Entry 7FMC (X-ray diffraction, 1.51 A resolution); this record covers chains A and B.

Chain A:
Molecule: Pre-mRNA-splicing factor 8
Source organism: Saccharomyces cerevisiae S288C
UniProtKB: P33334 (PRP8_YEAST); numbering as in UniProt (aligned over 1836-2090)
Sequence (258 residues; numbered 1833 to 2090; the number before each row is that of its first residue):
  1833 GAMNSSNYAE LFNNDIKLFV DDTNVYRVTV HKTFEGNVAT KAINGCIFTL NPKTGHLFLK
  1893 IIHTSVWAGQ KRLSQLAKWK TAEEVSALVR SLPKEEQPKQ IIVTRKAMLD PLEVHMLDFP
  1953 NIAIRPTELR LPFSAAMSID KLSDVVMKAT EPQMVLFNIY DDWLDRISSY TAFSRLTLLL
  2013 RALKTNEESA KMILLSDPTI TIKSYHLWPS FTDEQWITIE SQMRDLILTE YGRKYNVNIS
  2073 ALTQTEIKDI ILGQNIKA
Not modelled in the structure: 2070-2090
Differences from the reference sequence: expression tag (1833-1835)
UniProt features mapped onto this chain:
  - mutagenesis: Asp1853 (D1853A: Alters protein folding. Severely impaired growth. Strongly reduced growth at 35 degrees Celsius; when associated with A-1854; D1853N: Reduced growth at 30 degrees Celsius ...), Asp1854 (D1854A: Reduced growth at 30 degrees Celsius. Strongly reduced growth at 16 degrees Celsius. Strongly reduced growth at 35 degrees Celsius; when associated with A-1853 ...), Thr1855 (T1855A: Reduced growth at 30 degrees Celsius. Strongly reduced growth at 16 degrees Celsius), Thr1936 (T1936A: Reduced growth at 30 degrees Celsius. Strongly reduced growth at 16 degrees Celsius), Arg1937 (R1937K: Severely impaired growth. Reduced growth at 30 degrees Celsius. Strongly reduced growth at 16 degrees Celsius)

Chain B:
Molecule: A1 cistron-splicing factor AAR2
Source organism: Saccharomyces cerevisiae S288C
UniProtKB: P32357 (AAR2_YEAST); aligned to UniProt positions 1-317 over residues 1-317
Sequence (308 residues; numbered -3 to 317; 13 numbers in that range are skipped by the numbering (no residue carries them; nothing is unmodelled there); the number before each row is that of its first residue; numbers below 1 keep their minus sign (Gly-3 is residue -3)):
    -3 GAMAMNTVPF TSAPIEVTIG IDQYSFNVKE NQPFHGIKDI PIGHVHVIHF QHADNSSMRY
    57 GYWFDCRMGN FYIQYDPKDG LYKMMEERDG AKFENIVHNF KERQMMVSYP KIDEDDTWYN
   117 LTEFVQMDKI RKIVRKDENQ FSYVDSSMTT VQENEL
   166 SSSSSDPAHS LNYTVINFKS REAIRPGHEM EDFLDKSYYL NTVMLQGIFK NSSNYFGELQ
   226 FAFLNAMFFG NYGSSLQWHA MIELICSSAT VPKHMLDKLD EILYYQIKTL PEQYSDILLN
   286 ERVWNICLYS SFQKNSLHNT EKIMENKYPE LL
Not modelled in the structure: -3 to 0, 166-169
Differences from the reference sequence: expression tag (-3 to 0); conflict Ser166 (Leu153 in P32357), Ser167 (Lys154 in P32357), Ser170 (Asp in P32357)
Ligand contacts: VU5 (1-[(2S)-2-hydroxy-3-(methylamino)propyl]pyrrolidin-2-one): Lys125, Lys128, Ile129, Arg131, Asn177, Tyr178, Thr179, Ile213, Phe214, Asn219, Glu223
UniProt features mapped onto this chain:
  - region: Leu261 to Ile282 (Leucine-zipper)
  - modified residue: Ser253 (Phosphoserine), Thr274 (Phosphothreonine)

Chain A / chain B interface:
Residue-residue contacts - 18 pairs, chain A then chain B:
  Gln1907(A) with Met195(B); Leu199(B)
  Leu1908(A) with Met195(B), hydrophobic
  Trp1911(A) with Glu194(B); Met195(B); Phe198(B), hydrophobic
  Asp1942(A) with Lys184(B), salt bridge; Phe198(B)
  Glu1945(A) with Lys184(B), salt bridge
  Val1946(A) with Ile189(B), hydrophobic; Glu194(B); Phe198(B), hydrophobic
  His1947(A) with Glu194(B), salt bridge
  Leu1949(A) with Lys184(B); Ser185(B); Arg186(B); Ile189(B), hydrophobic
  Asp1950(A) with Arg186(B), salt bridge

In short:
9 residues of chain A and 8 residues of chain B are in contact, with 4 salt bridges. Among the polar pairs are
Asp1942(A)-Lys184(B), Glu1945(A)-Lys184(B) and His1947(A)-Glu194(B). Ligands of chain B: compound VU5. Curated
annotation (UniProt) lists 5 mutagenesis sites on chain A.
Chain A is Pre-mRNA-splicing factor 8 and chain B is A1 cistron-splicing factor AAR2, both from Saccharomyces
cerevisiae S288C; the structure, PanDDA analysis group deposition -- Aar2/RNaseH in complex with fragment
P06B07 from the F2X-Universal Library, was determined by X-ray diffraction together with 5ST0, 5ST1, 5ST2,
5ST3, 5ST4, 5ST5 and 248 further entries from the same study.
